Entry 6M5R (electron microscopy, 3.50 A resolution); this record covers chains A and B of the 3 polymer chains in the assembly.

== Chain A ==
Name: Tripartite terminase subunit 3
From: Human alphaherpesvirus 1 strain 17
Notes: EC 3.1.-.-
UniProt: P04295 (TRM3_HHV11); residues 35-728 here = UniProt positions 35-728
Amino-acid sequence (694 residues; each row starts with the number of its first residue):
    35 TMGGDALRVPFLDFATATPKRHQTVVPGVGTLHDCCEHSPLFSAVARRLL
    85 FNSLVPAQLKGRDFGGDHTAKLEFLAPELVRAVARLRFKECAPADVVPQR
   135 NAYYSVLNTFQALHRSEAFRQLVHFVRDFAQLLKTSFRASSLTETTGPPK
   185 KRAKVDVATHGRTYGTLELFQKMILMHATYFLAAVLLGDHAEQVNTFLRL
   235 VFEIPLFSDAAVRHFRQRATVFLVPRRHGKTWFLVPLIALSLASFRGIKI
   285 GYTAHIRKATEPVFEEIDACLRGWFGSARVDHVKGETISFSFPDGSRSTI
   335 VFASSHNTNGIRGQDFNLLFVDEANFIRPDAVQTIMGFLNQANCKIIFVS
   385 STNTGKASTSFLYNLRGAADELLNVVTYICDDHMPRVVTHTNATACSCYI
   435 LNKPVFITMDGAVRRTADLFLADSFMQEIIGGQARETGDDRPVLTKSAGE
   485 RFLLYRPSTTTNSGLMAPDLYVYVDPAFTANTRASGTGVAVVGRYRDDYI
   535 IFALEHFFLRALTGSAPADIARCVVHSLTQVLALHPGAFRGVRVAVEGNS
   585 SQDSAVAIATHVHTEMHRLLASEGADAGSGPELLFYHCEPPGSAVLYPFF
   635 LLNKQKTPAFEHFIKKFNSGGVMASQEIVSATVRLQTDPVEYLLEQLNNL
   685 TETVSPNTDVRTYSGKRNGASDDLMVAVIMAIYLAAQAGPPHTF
Disordered / not traced: 178-194, 603-613, 686-704, 728
Curated features (UniProtKB/Swiss-Prot):
  - motif: P183 to V189 (Nuclear localization signal), V258 to T265 (Walker A motif), L352 to E357 (Walker B motif)
  - active site: E357 (For ATPase activity), D509 (For nuclease activity), E581 (For nuclease activity), D707 (For nuclease activity)
Reported in the primary citation:
  - catalytic residues: D509, E581, D706, D707 (by similarity / conservation)
  - catalytic residues: R346
  - mutagenesis - R346A: abolished catalytic activity

== Chain B ==
Name: Tripartite terminase subunit 1
From: Human alphaherpesvirus 1 strain 17
UniProt: P10212 (TRM1_HHV11); residue numbers follow UniProt; this construct covers 2-775
Amino-acid sequence (774 residues; numbered 2 to 775; the number before each row is that of its first residue):
     2 AAPVSEPTVARQKLLALLGQVQTYVFQIELLRRCDPHIGRGKLPQLKLNA
    52 LQVRALRRRLRPGLEAQAGAFLTPLSVTLELLLEYAWREGERLLGSLETF
   102 ATAGDVAAFFTETMGLARPCPYHQRVRLDTYGGTVHMELCFLHDVENFLK
   152 QLNYCHLITPSRGATAALERVREFMVGAVGSGLIVPPELSDPSHPCAVCF
   202 EELCVTANQGATIASRLADRICNHVTQQAQVRLDANELRRYLPHAAGLSD
   252 ADRARALSVLDHALARTAGGDGQPHPSPENDSVRKEADALLEAHDVFQAT
   302 TPGLYAISELQFWLASGDRAGQTTMDAFASNLTALARRELQQETAAVAVE
   352 LALFGRRAEHFDRAFGSHLAALDMVDALIIGGQATSPDDQIEALIRACYD
   402 HHLTTPLLRRLVSPEQCDEEALRRVLARMGAGGAADAPKGGAGPDDDGDR
   452 VAVEEGARGLGAPGGGGEDEDRRRGPGGQGPETWGDIATQAAADVRERRR
   502 LYADRLTKRSLASLGRCVREQRGELEKMLRVSVHGEVLPATFAAVANGFA
   552 ARARFCALTAGAGTVIDNRSAPGVFDAHRFMRASLLRHQVDPALLPSITH
   602 RFFELVNGPLFDHSTHSFAQPPNTALYYSVENVGLLPHLKEELARFIMGA
   652 GGSGADWAVSEFQRFYCFDGISGITPTQRAAWRYIRELIIATTLFASVYR
   702 CGELELRRPDCSRPTSEGRYRYPPGVYLTYDSDCPLVAIVESAPDGCIGP
   752 RSVVVYDRDVFSILYSVLQHLAPR
Disordered / not traced: 268-305, 433-477, 652-653
Construct notes: engineered mutation S216 (Arg in P10212), Q312 (Arg in P10212)
Bound ions: Zn2+ site 1: C121 (shared with 1 residue of chain C); Zn2+ site 2: C197, C200, C223, H225
Curated features (UniProtKB/Swiss-Prot):
  - zinc finger: C197 to H225 (C3H1-type)
  - binding site (ATP): F696 to G703
Reported in the primary citation:
  - Zn2+ coordination: C121, H124, C197, C200, C223, H225

== Interface between chain A and chain B ==
Residue-residue contacts (196):
  D39(A) - V5(B)
  D39(A) - T9(B)
  R42(A) - A2(B)
  V43(A) - T9(B)
  V43(A) - Q13(B)
  P44(A) - Q13(B)  hydrogen bond (backbone-side chain)
  F45(A) - Q13(B)
  L46(A) - Q13(B)
  L46(A) - A17(B)  hydrophobic
  F48(A) - A17(B)  hydrophobic
  F48(A) - Q21(B)
  A49(A) - Q21(B)
  R55(A) - Y242(B)
  G62(A) - Q13(B)  hydrogen bond (backbone-side chain)
  V63(A) - L16(B)  hydrophobic
  V63(A) - A17(B)
  L66(A) - G20(B)
  L66(A) - Q21(B)
  H67(A) - T24(B)
  C69(A) - T24(B)
  C69(A) - F27(B)  hydrophobic
  C69(A) - L184(B)
  C70(A) - G20(B)
  C70(A) - T24(B)
  H72(A) - A230(B)
  H72(A) - V534(B)
  S73(A) - Q23(B)  hydrogen bond
  S73(A) - G183(B)
  S73(A) - L184(B)
  P74(A) - Q228(B)
  P74(A) - V534(B)
  P74(A) - H535(B)
  L75(A) - V180(B)
  L75(A) - G183(B)
  L75(A) - G536(B)
  L75(A) - E537(B)
  L75(A) - P540(B)  hydrophobic
  F76(A) - L16(B)
  F76(A) - L19(B)  hydrophobic
  F76(A) - G20(B)
  A78(A) - E537(B)
  V79(A) - L16(B)  hydrophobic
  V79(A) - P75(B)
  A80(A) - L16(B)  hydrophobic
  R82(A) - E537(B)  salt bridge
  L83(A) - R12(B)
  L83(A) - L76(B)  hydrophobic
  Q92(A) - S618(B)
  L93(A) - S618(B)  hydrogen bond (backbone-side chain)
  G95(A) - T616(B)
  G95(A) - H617(B)
  G95(A) - S618(B)
  R96(A) - S615(B)  hydrogen bond (side chain-backbone)
  R96(A) - T616(B)  hydrogen bond (backbone-backbone)
  R96(A) - H617(B)
  D97(A) - S713(B)
  D97(A) - R714(B)  hydrogen bond (backbone-side chain)
  F98(A) - R714(B)
  G99(A) - R714(B)
  G100(A) - T716(B)
  D101(A) - T716(B)  hydrogen bond
  D101(A) - S717(B)  hydrogen bond
  H102(A) - P715(B)
  H102(A) - T716(B)  hydrogen bond (side chain-backbone)
  H102(A) - S717(B)
  A104(A) - F72(B)
  A104(A) - R714(B)
  A104(A) - P715(B)
  K105(A) - F72(B)
  K105(A) - T74(B)
  K105(A) - P75(B)
  L106(A) - T74(B)  hydrogen bond (backbone-side chain)
  L106(A) - P75(B)  hydrophobic
  E107(A) - R12(B)  salt bridge
  F108(A) - Q68(B)  hydrogen bond (backbone-side chain)
  F108(A) - A71(B)
  F108(A) - F72(B)
  F108(A) - T74(B)
  F108(A) - P715(B)  hydrophobic
  F108(A) - T716(B)
  L109(A) - A11(B)  hydrophobic
  L109(A) - R12(B)
  L109(A) - L15(B)  hydrophobic
  L109(A) - Q68(B)
  A110(A) - Q68(B)  hydrogen bond (backbone-side chain)
  L113(A) - L15(B)  hydrophobic
  L113(A) - G64(B)
  L113(A) - L65(B)
  V114(A) - E7(B)
  A116(A) - R60(B)
  V117(A) - A11(B)  hydrophobic
  V117(A) - K14(B)
  V117(A) - L15(B)  hydrophobic
  R119(A) - R60(B)  hydrogen bond (backbone-side chain)
  L120(A) - K14(B)
  L120(A) - L18(B)  hydrophobic
  L120(A) - R60(B)
  F122(A) - K14(B)
  F122(A) - L18(B)
  Y137(A) - Q13(B)  hydrogen bond
  V160(A) - F619(B)  hydrophobic
  A164(A) - F619(B)  hydrophobic
  G195(A) - R602(B)
  R196(A) - H601(B)
  T200(A) - A620(B)
  T200(A) - Q621(B)
  T200(A) - P622(B)
  L201(A) - F619(B)  hydrophobic
  L201(A) - A620(B)  hydrogen bond (backbone-backbone)
  L201(A) - Q621(B)
  L201(A) - P622(B)
  L203(A) - C205(B)
  L203(A) - Q621(B)
  L203(A) - Y629(B)
  K206(A) - F619(B)
  M207(A) - C205(B)
  M207(A) - V206(B)
  M207(A) - T207(B)
  L209(A) - F619(B)  hydrophobic
  M210(A) - V206(B)  hydrophobic
  V235(A) - S618(B)
  F236(A) - F619(B)  hydrophobic
  E237(A) - H617(B)
  P239(A) - V199(B)
  L240(A) - V199(B)
  L240(A) - H225(B)
  L240(A) - E537(B)
  F241(A) - V199(B)
  F241(A) - E202(B)
  F241(A) - E203(B)
  S242(A) - E203(B)  hydrogen bond
  S242(A) - H225(B)  hydrogen bond
  A245(A) - E203(B)
  H248(A) - A208(B)
  F249(A) - V206(B)  hydrophobic
  R252(A) - E420(B)
  A253(A) - E420(B)
  A253(A) - L423(B)  hydrophobic
  I361(A) - M430(B)  hydrophobic
  I369(A) - L427(B)  hydrophobic
  M370(A) - R424(B)
  L373(A) - R424(B)
  F382(A) - L427(B)  hydrophobic
  F395(A) - V426(B)
  F395(A) - M430(B)
  N398(A) - V426(B)
  L399(A) - L423(B)  hydrophobic
  R400(A) - Q210(B)
  A402(A) - A422(B)
  A402(A) - A513(B)  hydrophobic
  A403(A) - Q210(B)
  D404(A) - Q210(B)
  D404(A) - D419(B)
  D404(A) - R517(B)  salt bridge
  E405(A) - A208(B)
  E405(A) - Q210(B)
  L406(A) - Q210(B)
  L406(A) - D419(B)
  L407(A) - A208(B)
  L407(A) - N209(B)
  L407(A) - Q210(B)
  N408(A) - N209(B)
  V409(A) - N209(B)  hydrogen bond (backbone-backbone)
  V409(A) - G211(B)
  V421(A) - P638(B)  hydrophobic
  V421(A) - K641(B)
  V421(A) - E642(B)
  V422(A) - T213(B)
  V422(A) - Y628(B)
  H424(A) - A645(B)
  H424(A) - R646(B)  hydrogen bond
  T425(A) - N624(B)
  T425(A) - Y628(B)
  T425(A) - K641(B)
  N426(A) - N624(B)
  N426(A) - T625(B)  hydrogen bond
  A429(A) - H601(B)
  T450(A) - R646(B)
  R485(A) - R517(B)
  R485(A) - C518(B)
  R485(A) - E521(B)  salt bridge
  L488(A) - L507(B)  hydrophobic
  L488(A) - L515(B)  hydrophobic
  S492(A) - S317(B)
  T494(A) - R500(B)  hydrogen bond
  T495(A) - A316(B)  hydrogen bond (side chain-backbone)
  T495(A) - S317(B)
  T495(A) - G318(B)
  N496(A) - A316(B)
  Q564(A) - A492(B)
  R602(A) - E483(B)  salt bridge
  E661(A) - V496(B)
  E661(A) - R500(B)
  S664(A) - D495(B)
  R668(A) - D495(B)  salt bridge
  R668(A) - E498(B)  salt bridge
Interface residues without a listed pair, chain A (131 interface residues in all): A40, P111, E112, A118, F163, L167, G199, E202, A358, N374, G401, A427, T428, C432, I434, E484, R490, H560, T563, A567, E599, Q660, A665
Interface residues without a listed pair, chain B (123 interface residues in all): P4, P8, L57, L61, P63, A67, T79, R221, V232, H245, L315, W485, I488, A489, Q491, Y503, S511, S514, R520, Q522, S598, E632, M649, C712, E718, G719

== In short ==
Chain A and chain B form an interface of 131 and 123 residues respectively, with 23 hydrogen bonds and 7 salt
bridges. Polar contacts include R82(A)-E537(B), E107(A)-R12(B) and D404(A)-R517(B). From the paper: catalytic
residues D509(A), E581(A) and D706(A) among others; R346A of chain A abolishes catalytic activity.
Here chain A is Tripartite terminase subunit 3 and chain B is Tripartite terminase subunit 1, both from Human
alphaherpesvirus 1 strain 17. Entry 6M5R (The coordinates of the apo monomeric terminase complex) was
determined by electron microscopy, deposited together with 6M5S, 6M5T, 6M5U and 6M5V.
